2BTY - chains A and B of the 3 polymer chains in the assembly; structure by X-ray diffraction, 2.75 A resolution.

# Chain A (and B)
Protein: Acetylglutamate kinase
Source organism: Thermotoga maritima
Notes: EC 2.7.2.8; chain B of this document is another copy of the same molecule, construct and numbering; everything in this record applies to it too
UniProtKB: Q9X2A4 (ARGB_THEMA); numbering as in UniProt (aligned over 1-282)
Chain sequence (282 residues; row label = number of the first residue in the row):
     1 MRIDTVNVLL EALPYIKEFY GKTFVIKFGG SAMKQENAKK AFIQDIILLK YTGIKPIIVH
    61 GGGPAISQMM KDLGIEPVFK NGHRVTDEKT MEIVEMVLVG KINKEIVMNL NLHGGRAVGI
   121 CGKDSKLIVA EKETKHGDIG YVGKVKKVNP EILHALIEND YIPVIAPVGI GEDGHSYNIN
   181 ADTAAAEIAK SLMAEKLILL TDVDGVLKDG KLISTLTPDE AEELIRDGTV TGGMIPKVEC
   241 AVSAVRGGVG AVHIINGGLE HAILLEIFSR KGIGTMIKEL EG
Metal / ion sites: K+ near Asp160 (its only coordinating residue here)
Ligand contacts:
  - arginine (ARG): Tyr15, Phe19, Lys196, Ser214, Thr215, His253, Glu266, Ile267, Ser269, Arg270, Lys271, Gly272, Gly274, Thr275, Met276
  - N-acetyl-L-glutamate (NLG): Lys27, Gly29, Gly30, Gly61, Gly62, Gly63, Pro64, Asn180, Ala181, Asp182
Swiss-Prot annotation at these positions:
  - binding site (substrate): Gly62, Gly63, Arg84, Asn178
  - binding site (L-arginine): Lys196, Ser214, Glu266 to Ser269
  - site (Transition state stabilizer): Lys27, Lys237

# Interface between chain A and chain B
Residue-residue contacts (52):
  Met69(A) with Met96(B), hydrophobic
  Asp72(A) with Leu73(B)
  Leu73(A) with Asp72(B); Leu73(B), hydrophobic
  Glu92(A) with Lys101(B), salt bridge
  Met96(A) with Met69(B), hydrophobic; Met96(B), hydrophobic; Gly100(B)
  Val99(A) with Val99(B); Gly100(B); Lys104(B)
  Gly100(A) with Glu95(B); Val99(B); Gly100(B)
  Lys101(A) with Glu92(B), salt bridge
  Lys104(A) with Glu95(B); Val99(B); Cys121(B); Lys123(B), hydrogen bond (backbone-side chain); Asp124(B), salt bridge
  Met108(A) with Lys123(B); Ile170(B), hydrophobic; Gly174(B)
  Asn111(A) with Lys123(B), hydrogen bond (side chain-backbone); Ser125(B); Lys126(B)
  Leu112(A) with Glu172(B); Gly174(B)
  Ala117(A) with Asp124(B); Ser125(B), hydrogen bond (backbone-backbone)
  Val118(A) with Asp124(B)
  Gly119(A) with Asp124(B), hydrogen bond (backbone-side chain)
  Lys123(A) with Lys104(B); Met108(B); Asn111(B), hydrogen bond (backbone-side chain)
  Asp124(A) with Lys104(B), salt bridge; Val107(B); Ala117(B); Val118(B); Gly119(B), hydrogen bond (side chain-backbone)
  Ser125(A) with Asn111(B); Ala117(B), hydrogen bond (backbone-backbone); Tyr161(B)
  Glu151(A) with Tyr161(B)
  Ile152(A) with Val118(B), hydrophobic; Leu156(B), hydrophobic; Tyr161(B), hydrogen bond (backbone-side chain)
  Tyr161(A) with Ser125(B); Glu151(B); Ile152(B), hydrogen bond (side chain-backbone)
  Ile170(A) with Met108(B), hydrophobic
  Gly174(A) with Met108(B)
Other interface residues (no listed pair), chain A (32 interface residues in all): Glu95, Glu105, Val107, Cys121, Lys126, Ala155, Leu156, Asn159, Asp173
Other interface residues (no listed pair), chain B (33 interface residues in all): Leu112, Arg116, Ile120, Ala155, Asn159

# Summary
Chain A and chain B form an interface of 32 and 33 residues respectively; the contacts include 9 hydrogen
bonds and 4 salt bridges. Among the polar pairs are Glu92(A)-Lys101(B), Lys104(A)-Asp124(B) and
Lys104(A)-Lys123(B). Chain A binds arginine and N-acetyl-L-glutamate.
Both chains are Acetylglutamate kinase (Thermotoga maritima). Entry 2BTY (Acetylglutamate kinase from
Thermotoga maritima complexed with its inhibitor arginine) was determined by X-ray diffraction (same
publication as 2BUF).
